Entry 7NPF (electron microscopy, 4.50 A resolution (low resolution: residue-level contacts below are approximate; hydrogen-bond / salt-bridge calls are withheld)); this record covers chains D and J of the 10 polymer chains in the assembly.

Chain D:
Protein: AAA family ATPase
Organism: Vibrio cholerae
UniProt: A0A085S0Z4 (A0A085S0Z4_VIBCL); residues 3-407 here correspond to UniProt positions 1-405 (UniProt number = residue number - 2)
Chain sequence (407 residues; each row starts with the number of its first residue):
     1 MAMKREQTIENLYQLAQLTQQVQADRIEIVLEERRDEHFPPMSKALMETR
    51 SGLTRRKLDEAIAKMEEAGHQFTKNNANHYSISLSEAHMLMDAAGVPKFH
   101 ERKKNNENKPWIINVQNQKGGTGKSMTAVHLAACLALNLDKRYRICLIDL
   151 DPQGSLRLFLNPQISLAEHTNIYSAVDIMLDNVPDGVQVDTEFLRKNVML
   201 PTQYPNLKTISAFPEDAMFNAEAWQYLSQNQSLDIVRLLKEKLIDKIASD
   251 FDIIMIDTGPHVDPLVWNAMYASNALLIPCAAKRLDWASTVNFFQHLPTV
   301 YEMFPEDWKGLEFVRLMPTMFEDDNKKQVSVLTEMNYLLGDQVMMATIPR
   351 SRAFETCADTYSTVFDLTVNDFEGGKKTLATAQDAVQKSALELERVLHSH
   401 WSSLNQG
Unresolved in the structure: 1-3, 373-374
Construct notes: initiating methionine (1); expression tag (2)
Bound ions: Mg2+: Val115, Thr258
Ligand contacts:
  - ATP-gamma-S (AGS; phosphothiophosphoric acid-adenylate ester), molecule 1: Lys119, Gly120, Lys283, Leu285, Asp286
  - ATP-gamma-S (AGS), molecule 2: Lys119, Gly120, Gly121, Thr122, Gly123, Lys124, Ser125, Met126, Asp151, Asp257, Pro260, Met320, Phe354, Glu355, Ala358
What the authors report for this chain:
  - binding site for the 49-nt DNA strand: Lys44, His79

Chain J:
Molecule: 49-nt DNA strand
Organism: Neoarius leptaspis
Sequence (49 nucleotides; each row starts with the number of its first residue):
     2 TTTTTTTTTTTTTTTTTTTTTTTTTTTTTTTTTTTTTTTTTTTTTTTTT

How chain D and chain J interact:
Pairs across the interface (5; chain D residue first):
  Asn75(D) with DT24(J)
  Asn76(D) with DT24(J)
  Ala77(D) with DT23(J)
  His79(D) with DT23(J); DT24(J)
Interface residues without a listed pair, chain D (6 interface residues in all): Ser43, Leu46
Interface residues without a listed pair, chain J (4 interface residues in all): DT25, DT26

Summary:
The interface between chain D and chain J involves 6 residues on one side and 4 on the other. Chain D binds
ATP-gamma-S. The Mg2+ site is built by Val115(D) and Thr258(D). From the paper: a binding site for the 49-nt
DNA strand at Lys44(D) and His79(D).
Here chain D is AAA family ATPase (Vibrio cholerae) and chain J is a 49-nt DNA strand (Neoarius leptaspis).
Entry 7NPF (Vibrio cholerae ParA2-ATPyS-DNA filament) was determined by electron microscopy together with 7NPD
from the same study.
